6B47 - chains C and L of the 11 polymer chains in the assembly; structure by electron microscopy, 3.20 A resolution.

Chain C:
Molecule: CRISPR-associated protein Csy3
Source organism: Pseudomonas aeruginosa (strain UCBPP-PA14)
UniProtKB: Q02MM1 (CSY3_PSEAB); residue numbers follow UniProt; this construct covers 1-342
Amino-acid sequence (344 residues; numbered -1 to 342; the number before each row is that of its first residue; numbers below 1 keep their minus sign (Met-1 is residue -1)):
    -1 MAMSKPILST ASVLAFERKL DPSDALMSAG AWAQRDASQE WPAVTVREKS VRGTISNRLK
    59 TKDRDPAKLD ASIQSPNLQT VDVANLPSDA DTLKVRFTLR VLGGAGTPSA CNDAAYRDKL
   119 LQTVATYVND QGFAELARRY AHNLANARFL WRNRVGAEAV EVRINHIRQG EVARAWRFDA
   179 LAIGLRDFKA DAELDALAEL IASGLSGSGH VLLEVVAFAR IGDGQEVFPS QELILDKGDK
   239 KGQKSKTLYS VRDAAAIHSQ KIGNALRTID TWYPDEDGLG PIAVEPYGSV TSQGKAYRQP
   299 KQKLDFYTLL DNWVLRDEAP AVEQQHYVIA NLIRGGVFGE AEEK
Unresolved in the structure: -1 to 5, 49-76, 232-243, 339-342
Construct notes: initiating methionine (-1); expression tag (0)

Chain L:
Molecule: CRISPR-associated endonuclease Cas6/Csy4
Source organism: Pseudomonas aeruginosa (strain UCBPP-PA14)
Notes: EC 3.1.-.-
UniProtKB: Q02MM2 (CAS6_PSEAB); residue numbers follow UniProt; this construct covers 1-187
Amino-acid sequence (189 residues; row label = number of the first residue in the row; numbers below 1 keep their minus sign (Met-1 is residue -1)):
    -1 MAMDHYLDIR LRPDPEFPPA QLMSVLFGKL HQALVAQGGD RIGVSFPDLD ESRSRLGERL
    59 RIHASADDLR ALLARPWLEG LRDHLQFGEP AVVPHPTPYR QVSRVQAKSN PERLRRRLMR
   119 RHDLSEEEAR KRIPDTVARA LDLPFVTLRS QSTGQHFRLF IRHGPLQVTA EEGGFTCYGL
   179 SKGGFVPWF
Construct notes: initiating methionine (-1); expression tag (0)
Swiss-Prot annotation at these positions:
  - active site: His29 (Proton acceptor)
  - site: Ser148 (Substrate binding)
  - mutagenesis: His29 (H29A: No pre-crRNA cleavage, still binds crRNA. Does not support formation of the Csy ribonucleoprotein complex; H29D: Cleaves pre-crRNA 910-fold slower; H29K: Cleaves pre-crRNA 130-fold slower), Glu49 (E49A: No biofilm formation upon phage infection, no crRNA formed; E49K: Restores biofilm formation upon phage infection, crRNA forms), Arg102 (R102A: Loss of pre-crRNA cleavage, still binds crRNA), Gln104 (Q104A: No loss of pre-crRNA cleavage, still binds crRNA), Ser148 (S148A: Cleaves pre-crRNA 8300-fold slower; S148C: No pre-crRNA cleavage, still binds crRNA), Ser150 (S150A: Cleaves pre-crRNA 350-fold slower), Thr151 (T151A: Cleaves pre-crRNA 380-fold slower), Phe155 (F155A: Very little pre-crRNA cleavage, still binds crRNA), Tyr176 (Y176A: Cleaves pre-crRNA 130-fold slower; Y176F: Cleaves pre-crRNA 13-fold slower)

How chain C and chain L interact:
Residue-residue contacts - 13 pairs, chain C then chain L:
  Lys47(C) with Gly152(L), hydrogen bond (side chain-backbone)
  Gln77(C) with Gly152(L)
  Trp149(C) with Pro13(L); Glu14(L)
  Arg150(C) with Glu14(L)
  Arg152(C) with Gly78(L)
  Gly154(C) with Trp75(L); Glu77(L), hydrogen bond (backbone-backbone)
  Ala155(C) with Trp75(L); Glu77(L); Gly78(L)
  Glu156(C) with Pro74(L); Trp75(L)
Other interface residues (no listed pair), chain C (11 interface residues in all): Ser48, Val153, Leu179
Other interface residues (no listed pair), chain L (8 interface residues in all): Gln153

In short:
Chain C and chain L form an interface of 11 and 8 residues respectively, with 2 hydrogen bonds. Among the
polar pairs are Lys47(C)-Gly152(L) and Gly154(C)-Glu77(L). From UniProt: active-site residue His29(L) and 9
mutagenesis sites on chain L.
Here chain C is CRISPR-associated protein Csy3 and chain L is CRISPR-associated endonuclease Cas6/Csy4, both
from Pseudomonas aeruginosa (strain UCBPP-PA14). Entry 6B47 (Cryo-EM structure of Type I-F CRISPR crRNA-guided
Csy surveillance complex with bound anti-CRISPR protein AcrF2) was determined by electron microscopy (same
publication as 6B44, 6B45, 6B46 and 6B48).
